8PFV - chain AAA; structure by X-ray diffraction, 1.46 A resolution.

[Chain AAA]
Name: Lysozyme C
Organism: Gallus gallus
Notes: EC 3.2.1.17
UniProtKB: P00698 (LYSC_CHICK); residues 1-129 here correspond to UniProt positions 19-147 (UniProt number = residue number + 18)
Chain sequence (129 residues; row label = number of the first residue in the row):
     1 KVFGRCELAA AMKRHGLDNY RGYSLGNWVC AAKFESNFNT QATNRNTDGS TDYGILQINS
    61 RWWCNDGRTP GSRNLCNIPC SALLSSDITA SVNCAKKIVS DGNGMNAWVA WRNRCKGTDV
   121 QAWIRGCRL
Disulfides: Cys6-Cys127, Cys30-Cys115, Cys64-Cys80, Cys76-Cys94
Bound ions: Na+: Ser60, Cys64, Ser72, Arg73 (together with nitrate ion); Ru ion near Asp119 (its only coordinating residue here)
Small-molecule neighbours: YMQ (9,11-bis(4-methoxyphenyl)-3,7-dimethyl-2,4,6,8-tetraoxa-9,11-diaza-1$l4,5$L4-diruthenatricyclo[3.3.3.01,5]undecane): Gly117, Thr118, Asp119, Gln121
Swiss-Prot annotation at these positions:
  - active site: Glu35, Asp52
  - binding site (substrate): Asp101
From the paper describing this entry:
  - YMQ coordination: Asp119

[In short]
Ligands of chain AAA: compound YMQ. The Na+ site is built by Ser60, Cys64, Ser72 and Arg73. From UniProt:
active-site residues Glu35 and Asp52 and substrate-binding residue Asp101. The paper reports YMQ coordination
by Asp119.
Chain AAA is Lysozyme C (Gallus gallus); the structure, X-ray structure of the adduct formed upon reaction of
Lysozyme with [Ru2Cl(DAniF)(O2CCH3)3] in condition A, was determined by X-ray diffraction together with 8PFT,
8PFU, 8PFW, 8PFX and 8PFY from the same study.
